8RKV - chains 5 and S of the 10 polymer chains in the assembly; structure by electron microscopy, 3.11 A resolution.

# Chain 5
Molecule: RE
Sequence (74 nucleotides; row label = number of the first residue in the row):
     1 AAAAAAAAAA AAAAATGTAC AGTGACTAAT TATATGTCGT TGTGACAAAT TATTGTCATC
    61 AGTAAAATCC TTAT
Not modelled in the structure: 1-14, 41-74

# Chain S
Protein: TnsB
From: Scytonema hofmannii
UniProtKB: A0A979HMQ2 (A0A979HMQ2_9CYAN); numbering as in UniProt (aligned over 2-584)
Sequence (584 residues; row label = number of the first residue in the row):
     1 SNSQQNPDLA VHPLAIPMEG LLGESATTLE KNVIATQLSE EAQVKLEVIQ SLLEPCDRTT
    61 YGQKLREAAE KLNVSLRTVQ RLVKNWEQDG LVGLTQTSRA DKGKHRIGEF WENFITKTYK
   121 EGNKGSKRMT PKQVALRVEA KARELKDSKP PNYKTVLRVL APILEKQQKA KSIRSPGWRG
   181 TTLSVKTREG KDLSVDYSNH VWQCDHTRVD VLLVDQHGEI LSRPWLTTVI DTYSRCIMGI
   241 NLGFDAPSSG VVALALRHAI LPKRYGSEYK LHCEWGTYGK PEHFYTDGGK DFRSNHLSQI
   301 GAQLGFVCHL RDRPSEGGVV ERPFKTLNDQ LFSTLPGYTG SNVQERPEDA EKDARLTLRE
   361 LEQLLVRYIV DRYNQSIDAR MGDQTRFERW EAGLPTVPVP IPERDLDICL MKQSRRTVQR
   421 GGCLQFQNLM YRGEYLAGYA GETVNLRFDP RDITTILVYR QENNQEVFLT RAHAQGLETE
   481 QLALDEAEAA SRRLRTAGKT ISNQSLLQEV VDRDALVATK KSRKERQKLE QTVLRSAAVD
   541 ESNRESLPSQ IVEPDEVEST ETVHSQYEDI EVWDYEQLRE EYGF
Not modelled in the structure: 1-30, 513-524, 543-584
Construct notes: expression tag (1)
Bound ions: Mg2+: Asp205, Asp287 (shared with 1 residue of chain 7)

# Interface between chain 5 and chain S
Residue-residue contacts (31; chain 5 residue first):
  DA21(5) - Lys132(S)  sugar contact
  DA21(5) - Tyr153(S)  sugar contact
  DG22(5) - Thr130(S)  phosphate contact
  DG22(5) - Pro131(S)  phosphate contact
  DG22(5) - Lys132(S)  hydrogen bond to the phosphate
  DG22(5) - Tyr153(S)  hydrogen bond to the phosphate
  DG22(5) - Leu157(S)  sugar contact
  DT23(5) - Lys154(S)  base contact
  DT23(5) - Leu157(S)  phosphate contact
  DG24(5) - Lys154(S)  base contact
  DA25(5) - Lys154(S)  base contact
  DA29(5) - Arg106(S)  base contact
  DT30(5) - Arg106(S)  hydrogen bond to the sugar
  DT31(5) - Arg99(S)  hydrogen bond to the base
  DA32(5) - Arg99(S)  hydrogen bond to the sugar
  DA32(5) - Ala100(S)  hydrogen bond to the phosphate
  DA32(5) - Asp101(S)  sugar contact
  DT33(5) - Ser98(S)  phosphate contact
  DT33(5) - Arg99(S)  phosphate contact
  DT33(5) - Ala100(S)  hydrogen bond to the phosphate
  DA34(5) - Gln96(S)  hydrogen bond to the phosphate
  DT35(5) - Val74(S)  phosphate contact
  DT35(5) - Thr78(S)  sugar contact
  DT35(5) - Arg81(S)  base contact
  DG36(5) - Asn73(S)  phosphate contact
  DG36(5) - Val74(S)  phosphate contact
  DG36(5) - Ser75(S)  hydrogen bond to the phosphate
  DG36(5) - Thr78(S)  phosphate contact
  DG36(5) - Arg81(S)  hydrogen bond to the base
  DT37(5) - Ser75(S)  base contact
  DT37(5) - Arg77(S)  base contact
Also at the interface, not in a pair above, chain S (19 interface residues in all): Thr97

# Overview
The interface between chain 5 and chain S involves 14 residues on one side and 19 on the other, with 10
hydrogen bonds. Among the polar pairs are DT31(5)-Arg99(S), DG36(5)-Arg81(S) and DT30(5)-Arg106(S). Asp205(S)
and Asp287(S) form the Mg2+ site.
Chain 5 is RE and chain S is TnsB (Scytonema hofmannii); the structure, Conformational Landscape of the Type
V-K CRISPR-associated TransposonIntegration Assembly CAST V-K TnsB domain local-refinement map, was determined
by electron microscopy, deposited together with 8RDU, 8RKT, 8RKU, 8AXA and 8AXB.
